Entry 6O6C (electron microscopy, 3.10 A resolution); this record covers chains A and L of the 13 polymer chains in the assembly.

[Chain A]
Molecule: DNA-directed RNA polymerase II subunit RPB1
From: Saccharomyces cerevisiae
Notes: EC 2.7.7.6
UniProtKB: P04050 (RPB1_YEAST); residue numbers follow UniProt; this construct covers 1-1733
Sequence (1733 residues; each row starts with the number of its first residue):
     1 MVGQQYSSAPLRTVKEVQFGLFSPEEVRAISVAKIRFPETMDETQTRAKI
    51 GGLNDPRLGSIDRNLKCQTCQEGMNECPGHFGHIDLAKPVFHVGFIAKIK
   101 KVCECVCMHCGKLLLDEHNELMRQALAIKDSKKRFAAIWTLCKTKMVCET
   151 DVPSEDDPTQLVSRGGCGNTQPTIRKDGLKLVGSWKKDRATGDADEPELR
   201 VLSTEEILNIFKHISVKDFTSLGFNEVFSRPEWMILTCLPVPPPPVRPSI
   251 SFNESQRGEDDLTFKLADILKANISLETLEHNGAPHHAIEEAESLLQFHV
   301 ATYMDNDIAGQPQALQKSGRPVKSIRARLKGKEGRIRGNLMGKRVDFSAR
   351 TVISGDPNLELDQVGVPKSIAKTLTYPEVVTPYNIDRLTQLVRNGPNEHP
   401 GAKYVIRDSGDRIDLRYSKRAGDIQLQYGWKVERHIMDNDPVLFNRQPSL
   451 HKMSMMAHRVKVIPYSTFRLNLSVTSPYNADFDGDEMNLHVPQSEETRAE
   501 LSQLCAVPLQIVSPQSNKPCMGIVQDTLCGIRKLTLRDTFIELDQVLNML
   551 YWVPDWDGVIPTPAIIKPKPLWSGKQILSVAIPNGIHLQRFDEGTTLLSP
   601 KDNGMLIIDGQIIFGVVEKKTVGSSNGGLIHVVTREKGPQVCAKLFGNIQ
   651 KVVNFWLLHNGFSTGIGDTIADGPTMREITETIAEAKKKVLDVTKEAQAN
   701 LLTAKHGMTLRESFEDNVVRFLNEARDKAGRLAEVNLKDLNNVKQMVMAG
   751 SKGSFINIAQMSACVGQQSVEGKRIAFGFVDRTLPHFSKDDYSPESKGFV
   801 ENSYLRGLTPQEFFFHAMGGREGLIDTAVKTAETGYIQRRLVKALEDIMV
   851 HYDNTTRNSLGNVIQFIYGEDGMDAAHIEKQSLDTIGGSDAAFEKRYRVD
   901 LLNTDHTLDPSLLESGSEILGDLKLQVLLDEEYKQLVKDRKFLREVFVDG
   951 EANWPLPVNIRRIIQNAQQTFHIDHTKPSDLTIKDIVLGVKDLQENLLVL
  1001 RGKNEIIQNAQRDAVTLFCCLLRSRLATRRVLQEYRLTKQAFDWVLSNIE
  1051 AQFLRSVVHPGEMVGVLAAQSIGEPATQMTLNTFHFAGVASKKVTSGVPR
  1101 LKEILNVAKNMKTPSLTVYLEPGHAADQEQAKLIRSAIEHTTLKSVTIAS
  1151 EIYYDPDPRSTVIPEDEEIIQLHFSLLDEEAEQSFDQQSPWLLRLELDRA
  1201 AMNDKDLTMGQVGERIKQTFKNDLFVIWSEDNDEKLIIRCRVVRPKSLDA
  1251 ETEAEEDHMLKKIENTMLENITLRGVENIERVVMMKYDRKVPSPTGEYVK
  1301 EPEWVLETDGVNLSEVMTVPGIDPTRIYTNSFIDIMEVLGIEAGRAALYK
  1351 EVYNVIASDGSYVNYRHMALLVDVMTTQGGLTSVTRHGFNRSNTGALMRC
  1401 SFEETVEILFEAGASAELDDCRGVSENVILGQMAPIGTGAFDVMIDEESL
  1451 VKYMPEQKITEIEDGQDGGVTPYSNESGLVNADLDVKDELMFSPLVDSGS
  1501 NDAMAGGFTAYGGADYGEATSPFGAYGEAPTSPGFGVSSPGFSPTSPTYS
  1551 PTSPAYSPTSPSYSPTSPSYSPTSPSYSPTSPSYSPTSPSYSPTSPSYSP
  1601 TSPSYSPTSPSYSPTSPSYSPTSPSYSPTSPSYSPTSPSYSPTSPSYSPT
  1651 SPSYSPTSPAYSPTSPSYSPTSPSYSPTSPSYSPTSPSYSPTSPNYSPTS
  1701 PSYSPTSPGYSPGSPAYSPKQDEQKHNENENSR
Disordered / not traced: 1-7, 1155-1163, 1165, 1167-1168, 1170-1172, 1174-1185, 1481-1733
Bound ions: Zn2+ site 1: Cys67, Cys70, His80; Zn2+ site 2: Cys107, Met108, Cys167; Mg2+: Asp481, Asp483, Asp485 (shared with 1 residue of chain K)
Curated features (UniProtKB/Swiss-Prot):
  - region: Pro248 to Asp260 (Lid loop), Asn306 to Lys323 (Rudder loop), Pro810 to Glu822 (Bridging helix)
  - binding site (Zn(2+)): Cys67, Cys70, Cys77, His80, Cys107, Cys110, Cys148, Cys167
  - binding site (Mg(2+)): Asp481, Asp483, Asp485
  - modified residue: Thr1471 (Phosphothreonine)
  - cross-link (Glycyl lysine isopeptide (Lys-Gly)): Lys695 (interchain with G-Cter in ubiquitin), Lys1246 (interchain with G-Cter in ubiquitin), Lys1350 (interchain with G-Cter in ubiquitin)
  - natural variant: Ser1653 to Pro1659 (deletion: In strain: A364A)
  - mutagenesis: Lys1246 (K1246R: Impairs ubiquitination during transcription stress)

[Chain L]
Molecule: 16-nt DNA strand
Sequence (16 nucleotides; numbered 31 to 46; the number before each row is that of its first residue):
    31 GGAGAAGGAGCAGAGC

[How chain A and chain L interact]
Residue-residue contacts - 7 pairs, chain A then chain L:
  Lys101(A) - DA36(L)  salt bridge to the phosphate
  Trp139(A) - DA36(L)  phosphate contact
  Lys143(A) - DG37(L)  salt bridge to the phosphate
  Lys1109(A) - DG34(L)  salt bridge to the phosphate
  His1387(A) - DG34(L)  sugar contact
  Arg1391(A) - DG34(L)  phosphate contact
  Arg1391(A) - DA35(L)  salt bridge to the phosphate
Other interface residues (no listed pair), chain A (8 interface residues in all): Ala1108, Asn1110
Other interface residues (no listed pair), chain L (5 interface residues in all): DA33

[Overview]
Chain A and chain L form an interface of 8 and 5 residues respectively, with 4 salt bridges. Among the polar
pairs are Lys101(A)-DA36(L), Lys143(A)-DG37(L) and Lys1109(A)-DG34(L). UniProt lists 8 Zn2+-binding residues,
3 Mg2+-binding residues and one mutagenesis site on chain A.
Chain A is DNA-directed RNA polymerase II subunit RPB1 (Saccharomyces cerevisiae) and chain L is a 16-nt DNA
strand; the structure, RNA polymerase II elongation complex arrested at a CPD lesion, was determined by
electron microscopy.
